Entry 8BMW (electron microscopy, 3.50 A resolution); this record covers chains R and I of the 15 polymer chains in the assembly.

[Chain R]
Molecule: 48-nt RNA strand
Organism: Saccharolobus solfataricus
Sequence (48 nucleotides; each row starts with the number of its first residue):
     1 AUUGAAAGUU UUUUUUUUUU UUUUUUUUUU UUUUUUUUUU UUUUUUUU

[Chain I]
Name: CRISPR-associated Cas7 paralog (Type III-D)
Organism: Saccharolobus solfataricus
UniProt: A0A157T120 (A0A157T120_SACSO); residues 1-278 here = UniProt positions 1-278
Chain sequence (278 residues; row label = number of the first residue in the row):
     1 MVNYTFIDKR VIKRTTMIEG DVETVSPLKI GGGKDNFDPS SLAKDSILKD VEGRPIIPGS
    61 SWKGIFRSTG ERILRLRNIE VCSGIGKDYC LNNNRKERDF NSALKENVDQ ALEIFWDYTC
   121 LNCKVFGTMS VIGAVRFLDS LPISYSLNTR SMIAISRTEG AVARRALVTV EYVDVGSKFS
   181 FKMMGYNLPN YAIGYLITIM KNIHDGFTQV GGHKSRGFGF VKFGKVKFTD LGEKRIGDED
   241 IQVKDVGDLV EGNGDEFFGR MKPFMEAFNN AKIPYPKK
Not modelled in the structure: 1-3

[Chain R / chain I interface]
Residue-residue contacts (46; chain R residue first):
  U29(R) - Met129(I)  base contact
  U29(R) - Ser130(I)  hydrogen bond to the base
  U29(R) - Val131(I)  hydrogen bond to the sugar
  U29(R) - Ile132(I)  phosphate contact
  U30(R) - Lys63(I)  salt bridge to the phosphate
  U30(R) - Arg67(I)  hydrogen bond to the phosphate
  U30(R) - Gly84(I)  hydrogen bond to the sugar
  U30(R) - Phe126(I)  sugar contact
  U30(R) - Gly127(I)  sugar contact
  U30(R) - Thr128(I)  sugar contact
  U31(R) - Lys63(I)  salt bridge to the phosphate
  U31(R) - Arg67(I)  salt bridge to the phosphate
  U31(R) - Gly84(I)  sugar contact
  U32(R) - Ser60(I)  sugar contact
  U32(R) - Ser61(I)  hydrogen bond to the phosphate
  U32(R) - Gly64(I)  sugar contact
  U32(R) - Ile65(I)  base contact
  U32(R) - Ser68(I)  base contact
  U33(R) - Ile30(I)  sugar contact
  U33(R) - Gly31(I)  sugar contact
  U33(R) - Gly32(I)  hydrogen bond to the sugar
  U33(R) - Gly33(I)  base contact
  U33(R) - Asp35(I)  base contact
  U33(R) - Pro58(I)  phosphate contact
  U33(R) - Ser60(I)  hydrogen bond to the phosphate
  U33(R) - Ser61(I)  hydrogen bond to the phosphate
  U34(R) - Ile30(I)  phosphate contact
  U34(R) - Gly31(I)  phosphate contact
  U34(R) - Gly211(I)  phosphate contact
  U34(R) - Gly212(I)  hydrogen bond to the sugar
  U35(R) - Gly212(I)  phosphate contact
  U35(R) - Lys214(I)  salt bridge to the phosphate
  U36(R) - Ser215(I)  hydrogen bond to the phosphate
  U36(R) - Arg216(I)  salt bridge to the phosphate
  U37(R) - Ala154(I)  sugar contact
  U37(R) - Ile155(I)  base contact
  U37(R) - Arg216(I)  salt bridge to the phosphate
  U38(R) - Ala154(I)  sugar contact
  U38(R) - Ile155(I)  phosphate contact
  U38(R) - Ser156(I)  hydrogen bond to the phosphate
  U38(R) - Arg157(I)  hydrogen bond to the base
  U39(R) - Ser151(I)  base contact
  U39(R) - Met152(I)  phosphate contact
  U39(R) - Ile153(I)  base contact
  U39(R) - Ala154(I)  sugar contact
  U40(R) - Ala163(I)  base contact
Also at the interface, not in a pair above, chain R (13 interface residues in all): U41
Also at the interface, not in a pair above, chain I (40 interface residues in all): Lys29, Lys34, Leu48, Arg72, Ile85, Val168

[Overview]
13 residues of chain R and 40 residues of chain I are in contact, with 12 hydrogen bonds and 6 salt bridges.
Polar contacts include U29(R)-Ser130(I), U38(R)-Arg157(I) and U29(R)-Val131(I).
Here chain R is a 48-nt RNA strand and chain I is CRISPR-associated Cas7 paralog (Type III-D), both from
Saccharolobus solfataricus. Entry 8BMW (SsoCsm) was determined by electron microscopy.
